Entry 8ETH (electron microscopy, 3.80 A resolution); this record covers chains 6 and K of the 41 polymer chains in the assembly.

Chain 6:
Molecule: 300-nt RNA strand
Organism: Schizosaccharomyces pombe
Sequence (300 nucleotides; row label = number of the first residue in the row; note: 30 numbers in that range are skipped by the numbering (no residue carries them; nothing is unmodelled there); a row labelled like 12A-12Z holds insertion residues (12A, then the next letters in order)):
     1 ACAAUCUUCU CA
12A-12Z CAAAAAAUGUUUUUUUUUAAAUAUUU
13A-13D UUGA
    42 UGAGGUGUUG AACGAAAAUU UGUUUUUUUU UUAAAAUAUA AAUUUAGUUU GAAAUCGAUU
   102 GGUGAAA
   110 ACAAAAGGAA GAUUGAAAUU AUUUUUCUAU GCCUUUUUUC AUUUUUUUUC UAUUGAACGU
   170 AAUAGGUUUU ACCACUUUGU UUGAUAGAAA AAAAGAAAUU AGGAAAGAAA AAUAACUAAA
   230 AAGUUUUAAU CUCUUUUAUA UUUGAACCUU AACGAAAAAA AAAGUUAUUU UUUUUUCACA
   290 GUACCUUUUU U
Disordered / not traced: 12A-12Z, 13A-13D, 63-80, 110-175, 190-300

Chain K:
Molecule: Putative ribosome biogenesis protein C8F11.04
Organism: Schizosaccharomyces pombe
UniProt: Q9UT32 (RL1DB_SCHPO); numbering as in UniProt (aligned over 1-373)
Sequence (373 residues; each row starts with the number of its first residue):
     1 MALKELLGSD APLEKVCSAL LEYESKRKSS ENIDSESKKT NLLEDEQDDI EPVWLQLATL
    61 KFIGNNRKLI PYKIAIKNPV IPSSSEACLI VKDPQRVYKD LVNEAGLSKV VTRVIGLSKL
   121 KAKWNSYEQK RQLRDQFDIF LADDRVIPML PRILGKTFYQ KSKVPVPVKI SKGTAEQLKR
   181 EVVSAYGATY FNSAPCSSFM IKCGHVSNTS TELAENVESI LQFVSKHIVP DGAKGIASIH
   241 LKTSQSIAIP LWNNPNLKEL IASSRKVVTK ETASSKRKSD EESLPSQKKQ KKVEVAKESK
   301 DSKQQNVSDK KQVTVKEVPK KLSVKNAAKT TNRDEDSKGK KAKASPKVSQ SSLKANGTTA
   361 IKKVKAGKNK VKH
Disordered / not traced: 1-4, 30-40, 263-373

Chain 6 / chain K interface:
Pairs across the interface (91):
  C6(6) - Met149(K)  phosphate contact
  C6(6) - Arg152(K)  sugar contact
  U7(6) - Pro148(K)  sugar contact
  U7(6) - Met149(K)  hydrogen bond to the sugar
  U8(6) - Lys92(K)  base contact
  U8(6) - Asp93(K)  base contact
  U8(6) - Leu117(K)  base contact
  U8(6) - Arg145(K)  base contact
  U8(6) - Val146(K)  base contact
  U8(6) - Met149(K)  phosphate contact
  C9(6) - Lys92(K)  salt bridge to the phosphate
  C9(6) - Asp144(K)  base contact
  C9(6) - Arg145(K)  phosphate contact
  G43(6) - His227(K)  hydrogen bond to the phosphate
  A44(6) - His227(K)  salt bridge to the phosphate
  G45(6) - Lys68(K)  salt bridge to the phosphate
  G46(6) - Lys68(K)  phosphate contact
  G46(6) - Ile70(K)  base contact
  G46(6) - Asp144(K)  hydrogen bond to the base
  G46(6) - Ile147(K)  base contact
  G46(6) - Pro148(K)  base contact
  U47(6) - Arg67(K)  hydrogen bond to the base
  U47(6) - Lys68(K)  base contact
  G48(6) - Arg67(K)  base contact
  G48(6) - Lys68(K)  base contact
  G48(6) - Leu69(K)  hydrogen bond to the base
  G48(6) - Pro148(K)  base contact
  G48(6) - Pro151(K)  base contact
  U49(6) - Arg67(K)  base contact
  U49(6) - Leu69(K)  base contact
  U49(6) - Pro151(K)  sugar contact
  U49(6) - Gly155(K)  phosphate contact
  U49(6) - Lys156(K)  hydrogen bond to the phosphate
  U49(6) - Tyr159(K)  base contact
  U49(6) - Gln160(K)  hydrogen bond to the base
  U50(6) - Tyr127(K)  stacking on the base
  U50(6) - Gly155(K)  phosphate contact
  U50(6) - Lys156(K)  phosphate contact
  G51(6) - Lys156(K)  salt bridge to the phosphate
  A56(6) - Ser244(K)  base contact
  A56(6) - Gln245(K)  hydrogen bond to the sugar
  A57(6) - Lys242(K)  phosphate contact
  A57(6) - Ser244(K)  sugar contact
  A57(6) - Ser246(K)  phosphate contact
  A58(6) - Gln56(K)  sugar contact
  A58(6) - Lys242(K)  sugar contact
  A58(6) - Ser246(K)  phosphate contact
  A58(6) - Ile247(K)  phosphate contact
  A58(6) - Ala248(K)  sugar contact
  A59(6) - Gln56(K)  hydrogen bond to the sugar
  A59(6) - Ala58(K)  sugar contact
  A59(6) - Ser198(K)  hydrogen bond to the sugar
  A59(6) - Ser238(K)  phosphate contact
  U60(6) - Ala58(K)  sugar contact
  U60(6) - Thr59(K)  hydrogen bond to the sugar
  U60(6) - Ser197(K)  hydrogen bond to the base
  U60(6) - Ser198(K)  base contact
  U60(6) - Ser238(K)  hydrogen bond to the phosphate
  U60(6) - His240(K)  salt bridge to the phosphate
  U61(6) - Phe62(K)  sugar contact
  U61(6) - Ser197(K)  hydrogen bond to the sugar
  U84(6) - Pro195(K)  hydrogen bond to the sugar
  U84(6) - Cys196(K)  hydrogen bond to the base
  U85(6) - Arg67(K)  salt bridge to the phosphate
  U85(6) - Ala194(K)  phosphate contact
  U85(6) - Cys196(K)  sugar contact
  U85(6) - Ser198(K)  hydrogen bond to the sugar
  U85(6) - Phe199(K)  sugar contact
  U86(6) - Arg67(K)  salt bridge to the phosphate
  U86(6) - Asn192(K)  phosphate contact
  U86(6) - Met200(K)  sugar contact
  A87(6) - Pro52(K)  sugar contact
  A87(6) - Trp54(K)  phosphate contact
  A87(6) - Ser244(K)  sugar contact
  G88(6) - Trp54(K)  phosphate contact
  G88(6) - Ser162(K)  hydrogen bond to the phosphate
  U89(6) - Lys161(K)  phosphate contact
  U89(6) - Ser162(K)  phosphate contact
  U90(6) - Arg134(K)  salt bridge to the phosphate
  U90(6) - Lys161(K)  base contact
  U91(6) - Arg131(K)  hydrogen bond to the sugar
  U91(6) - Lys161(K)  hydrogen bond to the base
  G92(6) - Glu128(K)  sugar contact
  G92(6) - Arg131(K)  sugar contact
  A93(6) - Asn125(K)  base contact
  A93(6) - Ser126(K)  hydrogen bond to the phosphate
  A93(6) - Tyr127(K)  hydrogen bond to the base
  A93(6) - Glu128(K)  hydrogen bond to the phosphate
  A93(6) - Arg131(K)  salt bridge to the phosphate
  A94(6) - Arg131(K)  base contact
  U185(6) - Asn65(K)  hydrogen bond to the base
Also at the interface, not in a pair above, chain 6 (32 interface residues in all): A52
Also at the interface, not in a pair above, chain K (57 interface residues in all): Leu57, Leu60, Asn66, Lys121, Asp135, Phe191

In short:
The interface between chain 6 and chain K involves 32 residues on one side and 57 on the other, with 24
hydrogen bonds, 9 salt bridges and 1 aromatic stacking contact. Among the polar pairs are G46(6)-Asp144(K),
U47(6)-Arg67(K) and G48(6)-Leu69(K).
Chain 6 is a 300-nt RNA strand and chain K is Putative ribosome biogenesis protein C8F11.04, both from
Schizosaccharomyces pombe; the structure, Ytm1 associated 60S nascent ribosome State 1B, was determined by
electron microscopy together with 8ESQ, 8ESR, 8ETC, 8ETG, 8ETI, 8ETJ and 3 further entries from the same
study.
